PDB entry 3TVM | X-ray diffraction, 2.80 A resolution | chains A and D of the 4 polymer chains in the assembly

== Chain A ==
Name: Antigen-presenting glycoprotein CD1d1
Organism: Mus musculus
Reference sequence: P11609 (CD1D1_MOUSE); residues 1-279 here correspond to UniProt positions 19-297 (UniProt number = residue number + 18)
Chain sequence (285 residues; numbered 1 to 285; the number before each row is that of its first residue):
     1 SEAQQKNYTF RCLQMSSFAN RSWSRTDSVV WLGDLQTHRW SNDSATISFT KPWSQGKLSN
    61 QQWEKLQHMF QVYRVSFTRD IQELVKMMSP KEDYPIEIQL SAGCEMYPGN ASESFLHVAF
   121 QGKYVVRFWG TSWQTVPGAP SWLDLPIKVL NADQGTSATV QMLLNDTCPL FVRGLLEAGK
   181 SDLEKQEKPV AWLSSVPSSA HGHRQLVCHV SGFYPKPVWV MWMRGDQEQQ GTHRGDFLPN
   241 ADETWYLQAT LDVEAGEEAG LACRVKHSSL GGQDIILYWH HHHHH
Not modelled in the structure: 1-5, 200-202, 253-255, 280-285
Sequence notes: variant His201 (Asp219 in P11609); expression tag (280-285)
Curated features (UniProtKB/Swiss-Prot):
  - binding site (a D-galactosylceramide): Asp80, Asp153 to Thr156
  - glycosylation (N-linked (GlcNAc...) asparagine): Asn7, Asn20, Asn42, Asn110, Asn165
Disulfide bonds: Cys208-Cys263
Covalent attachments: N-acetylglucosamine (NAG) linked to Asn20, Asn42; glycan linked to Asn165
Residues lining bound ligands: smc124 (07P; N-[(2S,3R)-10-[(1R,2R)-2-decylcyclopropyl]-1-(alpha-D-galactopyranosyloxy)-3-hydroxydecan-2-yl]hexacosanamide): Phe10, Cys12, Gln14, Ser28, Val30, His38, Trp40, Ile47, Trp63, Leu66, Met69, Phe70, Tyr73, Ser76, Phe77, Asp80, Ile81, Leu84, Val85, Met88, Glu92, Ile98, Leu100, Ala102, Leu116, Val118, Phe120, Val126, Trp133, Trp142, Leu143, Leu150, Asp153, Gly155, Thr156, Thr159, Val160, Leu163, Cys168, Phe171

== Chain D ==
Name: Vbeta8.2 (mouse variable domain, human constant domain)
Organism: Mus musculus, Homo sapiens
Chain sequence (241 residues; each row starts with the number of its first residue; numbering starts at 0):
     0 MEAAVTQSPR NKVAVTGGKV TLSCNQTNNH NNMYWYRQDT GHGLRLIHYS YGAGSTEKGD
    60 IPDGYKASRP SQENFSLILE LATPSQTSVY FCASGDEGYT QYFGPGTRLL VLEDLRNVTP
   120 PKVSLFEPSK AEISHTQKAT LVCLATGFYP DHVELSWWVN GKEVHSGVCT DPQPLKEQPA
   180 LNDSRYSLSS RLRVSATFWQ NPRNHFRCQV QFYGLSENDE WTQDRAKPVT QIVSAEAWGR
   240 A
Not modelled in the structure: 0-1
Disulfide bonds: Cys23-Cys91, Cys142-Cys207

== How chain A and chain D interact ==
Pairs across the interface - 9 pairs, chain A then chain D:
  Arg21(A) - Glu56(D)  salt bridge
  Glu83(A) - Tyr48(D)  hydrogen bond
  Glu83(A) - Tyr50(D)  hydrogen bond
  Lys86(A) - Tyr48(D)  hydrogen bond
  Lys86(A) - Glu56(D)
  Met87(A) - Tyr50(D)  hydrophobic
  Lys148(A) - Glu96(D)
  Val149(A) - Glu96(D)
  Ala152(A) - Glu96(D)
Also at the interface, not in a pair above, chain A (9 interface residues in all): Ser89, Leu145
Also at the interface, not in a pair above, chain D (6 interface residues in all): Asn30, Gly97

== Summary ==
9 residues of chain A face 6 of chain D across their interface, with 3 hydrogen bonds and 1 salt bridge. Among
the polar pairs are Arg21(A)-Glu56(D), Glu83(A)-Tyr48(D) and Glu83(A)-Tyr50(D). Chain A binds smc124.
N-acetylglucosamine is covalently linked to Asn20(A) and Asn42(A).
Here chain A is Antigen-presenting glycoprotein CD1d1 (Mus musculus) and chain D is Vbeta8.2 (mouse variable
domain, human constant domain) (Mus musculus, Homo sapiens). Entry 3TVM (Structure of the mouse
CD1d-SMC124-iNKT TCR complex) was determined by X-ray diffraction.
